Entry 1K0I (X-ray diffraction, 1.80 A resolution); this record covers chain A.

Chain A:
Name: P-hydroxybenzoate hydroxylase
Organism: Pseudomonas aeruginosa
Notes: EC 1.14.13.2
UniProt: P20586 (PHHY_PSEAE); residue numbers follow UniProt; this construct covers 1-394
Sequence (394 residues; numbered 1 to 394; the number before each row is that of its first residue):
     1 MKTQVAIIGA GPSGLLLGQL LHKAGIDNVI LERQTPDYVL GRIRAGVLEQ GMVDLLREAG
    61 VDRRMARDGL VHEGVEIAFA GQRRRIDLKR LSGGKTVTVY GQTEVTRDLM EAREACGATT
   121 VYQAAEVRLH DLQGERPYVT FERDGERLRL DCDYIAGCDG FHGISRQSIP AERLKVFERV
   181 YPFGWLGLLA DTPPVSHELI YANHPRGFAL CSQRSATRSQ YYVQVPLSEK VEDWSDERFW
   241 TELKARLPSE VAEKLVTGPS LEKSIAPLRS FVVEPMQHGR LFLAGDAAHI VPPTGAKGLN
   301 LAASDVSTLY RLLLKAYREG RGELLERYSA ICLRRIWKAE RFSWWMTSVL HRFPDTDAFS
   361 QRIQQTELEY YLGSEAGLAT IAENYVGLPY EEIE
Sequence notes: engineered mutation Gln220 (Arg in P20586)
UniProt features mapped onto this chain:
  - binding site (FAD): Ser13, Glu32, Arg42 to Val47, Gln102, Asp286, Leu299, Asn300
  - binding site (substrate): Tyr201, Ser212 to Arg214, Tyr222, Pro293
  - site (Important for catalytic activity): Tyr201, Tyr385
  - mutagenesis: Ala45 (A45G: The positions of the substrate and the flavin are not altered), Tyr201 (Y201F: Reduction of hydroxylase activity), Asn300 (N300D: The side chain of Asp300 moves away from the flavin, disrupting the interactions of the carboxamide group with the flavin O(2) atom, and the alpha-helix H10 that begins at residue 297 is ...), Tyr385 (Y385F: The positions of the substrate and the flavin are not altered)
Small-molecule neighbours:
  - FAD (flavin-adenine dinucleotide): Ile8, Gly9, Ala10, Gly11, Pro12, Ser13, Gly14, Leu31, Glu32, Arg33, Gln34, Val39, Arg42, Arg44, Ala45, Gln102, Val127, Cys158, Asp159, Gly160, His162, Gly163, Ile164, Ala266, Ala284, Gly285, Asp286, Pro293, Ala296, Lys297, Gly298, Leu299, Ala302
  - P-hydroxybenzoic acid (PHB), molecule 1: Ala45, Val47, Trp185, Leu199, Tyr201, Leu210, Ser212, Arg214, Gln220, Tyr222, Pro293, Thr294, Gly295, Ala296
  - P-hydroxybenzoic acid (PHB), molecule 2: Phe161, His162, Pro267, Arg269, Asp286, Ile290
  - sulfite ion (SO3): Thr35, Pro36, Tyr122, Gln123
Reported in the primary citation:
  - mutagenesis - R220Q: decreased binding to P-hydroxybenzoic acid
  - binding site for P-hydroxybenzoic acid: Arg214, Tyr222, Arg269, Asp286, Ile290

Overview:
Ligands of chain A: sulfite ion, flavin-adenine dinucleotide and P-hydroxybenzoic acid. UniProt lists 12
FAD-binding residues, 6 substrate-binding residues and 4 mutagenesis sites. The paper reports a binding site
for P-hydroxybenzoic acid at Arg214, Tyr222 and Arg269 among others; R220Q reduces binding to P-hydroxybenzoic
acid.
Chain A is P-hydroxybenzoate hydroxylase (Pseudomonas aeruginosa); the structure, Pseudomonas aeruginosa phbh
R220Q in complex with 100mM PHB, was determined by X-ray diffraction together with 1K0J and 1K0L from the same
study.
